PDB entry 8K9A | electron microscopy, 3.90 A resolution | chains A and E of the 6 polymer chains in the assembly

[Chain A]
Protein: SIR2-like domain-containing protein
Source organism: Bacillus subtilis
UniProt: A0A162TTM4 (A0A162TTM4_BACIU); numbering as in UniProt (aligned over 1-1005)
Chain sequence (1005 residues; each row starts with the number of its first residue):
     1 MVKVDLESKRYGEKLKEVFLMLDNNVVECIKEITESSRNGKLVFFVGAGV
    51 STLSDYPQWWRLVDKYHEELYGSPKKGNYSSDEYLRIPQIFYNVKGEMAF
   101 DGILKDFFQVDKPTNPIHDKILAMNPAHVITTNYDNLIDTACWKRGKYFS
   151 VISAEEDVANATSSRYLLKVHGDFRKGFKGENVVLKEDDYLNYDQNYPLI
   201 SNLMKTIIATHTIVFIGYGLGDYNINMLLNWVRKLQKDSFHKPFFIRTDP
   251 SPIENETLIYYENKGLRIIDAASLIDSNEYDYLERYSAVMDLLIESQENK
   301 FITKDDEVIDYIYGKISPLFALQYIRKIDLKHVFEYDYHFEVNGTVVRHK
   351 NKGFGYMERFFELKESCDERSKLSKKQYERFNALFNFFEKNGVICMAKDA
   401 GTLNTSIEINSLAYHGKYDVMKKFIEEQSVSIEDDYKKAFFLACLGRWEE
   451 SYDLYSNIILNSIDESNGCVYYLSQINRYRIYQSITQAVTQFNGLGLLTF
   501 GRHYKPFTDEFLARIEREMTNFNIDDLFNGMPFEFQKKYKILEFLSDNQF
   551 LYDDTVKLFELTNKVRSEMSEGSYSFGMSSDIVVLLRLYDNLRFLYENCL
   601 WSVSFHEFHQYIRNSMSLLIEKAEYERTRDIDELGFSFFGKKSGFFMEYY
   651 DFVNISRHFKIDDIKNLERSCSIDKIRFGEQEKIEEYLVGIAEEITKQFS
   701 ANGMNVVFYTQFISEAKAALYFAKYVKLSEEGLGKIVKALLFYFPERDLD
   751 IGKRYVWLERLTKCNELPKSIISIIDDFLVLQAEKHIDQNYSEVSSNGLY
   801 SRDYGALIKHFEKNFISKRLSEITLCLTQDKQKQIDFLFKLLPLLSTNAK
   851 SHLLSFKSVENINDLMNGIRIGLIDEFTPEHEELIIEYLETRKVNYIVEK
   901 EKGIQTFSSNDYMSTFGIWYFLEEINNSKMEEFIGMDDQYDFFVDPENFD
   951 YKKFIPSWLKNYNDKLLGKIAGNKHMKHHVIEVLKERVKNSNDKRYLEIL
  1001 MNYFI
Disordered / not traced: 1-7, 567-577, 788, 858-860, 897-908, 975
Differences from the reference sequence: conflict Ser643 (Leu in A0A162TTM4)
What the authors report for this chain:
  - mutagenesis - Y71A/I90A, N133A/H171A: abolished catalytic activity on TTP
  - mutagenesis - Y574G/F576G: decreased binding to SPbeta prophage-derived uncharacterized protein YotI (chain E)
  - mutagenesis - K960A/D993A: unchanged binding to SPbeta prophage-derived uncharacterized protein YotI (chain E)
  - catalytic residues: Asn133, His171 (proposed by the authors, not directly observed)
  - mutagenesis - L495G/L497G/L498G, Y574G/F576G: abolished catalytic activity
  - mutagenesis - M531G/P532G: increased catalytic activity

[Chain E]
Protein: SPbeta prophage-derived uncharacterized protein YotI
Source organism: Bacillus subtilis
UniProt: Q796A8 (YOTI_BACSU); residue numbers follow UniProt; this construct covers 1-120
Chain sequence (120 residues; row label = number of the first residue in the row):
     1 MIEIFKDTGATHDLVYHSKINTFVWDVEFDIVLSDSKELNKCYFVKCFNP
    51 YRINGKCDFAVSSIDIFSEGKRLLIENEFNFKITKAVHVATSKDVTEIVL
   101 HLSERISSPFPIVKEVVYLD
Disordered / not traced: 1-9

[How chain A and chain E interact]
Contacting residue pairs (41):
  Val756(A) - Leu119(E)  hydrophobic
  Ser796(A) - Val117(E)
  Asn797(A) - Cys47(E)  hydrogen bond (backbone-side chain)
  Asn797(A) - Val117(E)
  Gly798(A) - Cys47(E)
  Leu799(A) - Leu119(E)  hydrophobic
  Asp803(A) - Arg52(E)  salt bridge
  Ala806(A) - Arg52(E)
  His810(A) - Ile53(E)
  Asn863(A) - Glu76(E)  hydrogen bond (side chain-backbone)
  Asn863(A) - Asn77(E)
  Asn867(A) - Ile75(E)
  Asn867(A) - Glu76(E)  hydrogen bond (side chain-backbone)
  Ile869(A) - Cys57(E)
  Arg870(A) - Ile75(E)  hydrogen bond (side chain-backbone)
  Asp875(A) - Lys56(E)
  Ser909(A) - Phe81(E)
  Asn910(A) - Glu78(E)  hydrogen bond (side chain-backbone)
  Asn910(A) - Phe79(E)
  Asn910(A) - Asn80(E)
  Ile918(A) - Phe59(E)  hydrophobic
  Trp919(A) - Lys56(E)
  Trp919(A) - Cys57(E)  hydrophobic
  Leu922(A) - Lys56(E)
  Leu922(A) - Asp58(E)
  Ser957(A) - Ser107(E)  hydrogen bond
  Lys960(A) - Ser18(E)
  Lys960(A) - Lys19(E)
  Lys960(A) - Asn21(E)
  Asn961(A) - Phe59(E)
  Asn961(A) - Ala60(E)
  Asn961(A) - Val61(E)  hydrogen bond (backbone-backbone)
  Tyr962(A) - Phe59(E)
  Tyr962(A) - Val61(E)
  Asn963(A) - Asn54(E)
  Asn963(A) - Asp58(E)
  Asn963(A) - Phe59(E)  hydrogen bond (backbone-backbone)
  Asn963(A) - Val61(E)
  Lys965(A) - Asp58(E)
  Asp993(A) - Ser18(E)  hydrogen bond
  Arg995(A) - Lys19(E)
Interface residues without a listed pair, chain A (30 interface residues in all): Arg802, Ile955, Leu966, Lys994
Interface residues without a listed pair, chain E (26 interface residues in all): Ile20, Phe48, Pro50
Interface features reported in the paper:
  - hot spots on chain A (mutagenesis) - Y574G/F576G: decreased binding to SPbeta prophage-derived uncharacterized protein YotI (chain E)

[Overview]
30 residues of chain A face 26 of chain E across their interface, with 9 hydrogen bonds and 1 salt bridge.
Polar contacts include Asp803(A)-Arg52(E), Asn797(A)-Cys47(E) and Asn863(A)-Glu76(E). The paper reports
catalytic residues Asn133(A) and His171(A); Y71A/I90A and N133A/H171A of chain A abolish catalytic activity on
TTP; 6 substitutions were tested in all.
Chain A is SIR2-like domain-containing protein and chain E is SPbeta prophage-derived uncharacterized protein
YotI, both from Bacillus subtilis; the structure, Cryo-EM structure of DSR2-DSAD1 state 2, was determined by
electron microscopy (same publication as 8K98, 8W56, 8WKN and 8XKN).
